Entry 3CVH (X-ray diffraction, 2.90 A resolution); this record covers chains A and B of the 5 polymer chains in the assembly.

== Chain A ==
Molecule: H-2 class I histocompatibility antigen, K-B alpha chain
Source organism: Mus musculus
Notes: fragment: sequence database residues 21-295
UniProt: P01901 (HA1B_MOUSE); residues 1-274 here correspond to UniProt positions 22-295 (UniProt number = residue number + 21)
Amino-acid sequence (274 residues; numbered 1 to 274; the number before each row is that of its first residue):
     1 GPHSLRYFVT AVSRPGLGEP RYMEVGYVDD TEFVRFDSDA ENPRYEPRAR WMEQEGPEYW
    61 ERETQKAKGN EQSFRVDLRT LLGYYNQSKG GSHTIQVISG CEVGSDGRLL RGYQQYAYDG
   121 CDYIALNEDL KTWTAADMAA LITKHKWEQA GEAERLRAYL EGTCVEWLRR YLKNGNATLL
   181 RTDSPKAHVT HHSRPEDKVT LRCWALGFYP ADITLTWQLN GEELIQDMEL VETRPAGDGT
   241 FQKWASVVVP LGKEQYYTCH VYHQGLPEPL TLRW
Curated features (UniProtKB/Swiss-Prot):
  - glycosylation (N-linked (GlcNAc...) asparagine): N86, N176
Disulfides: C101-C164, C203-C259

== Chain B ==
Molecule: Beta-2-microglobulin
Source organism: Mus musculus
UniProt: P01887 (B2MG_MOUSE); residues 1-99 here correspond to UniProt positions 21-119 (UniProt number = residue number + 20)
Amino-acid sequence (99 residues; row label = number of the first residue in the row):
     1 IQKTPQIQVY SRHPPENGKP NILNCYVTQF HPPHIEIQML KNGKKIPKVE MSDMSFSKDW
    61 SFYILAHTEF TPTETDTYAC RVKHDSMAEP KTVYWDRDM
Disulfides: C25-C80

== Interface between chain A and chain B ==
Pairs across the interface (50; chain A residue first):
  R6(A) - K58(B)
  F8(A) - F56(B)
  V9(A) - F56(B)
  V12(A) - P33(B)  hydrophobic
  M23(A) - M54(B)
  Y27(A) - S55(B)
  R35(A) - D53(B)
  R35(A) - M54(B)  hydrogen bond (side chain-backbone)
  R35(A) - S55(B)
  R48(A) - D53(B)  salt bridge
  T94(A) - P33(B)
  Q96(A) - H31(B)  hydrogen bond
  Q96(A) - F56(B)
  Q96(A) - W60(B)  hydrogen bond (side chain-backbone)
  Q96(A) - F62(B)
  V97(A) - F56(B)
  I98(A) - W60(B)  hydrophobic
  Q115(A) - W60(B)
  Y116(A) - W60(B)
  A117(A) - W60(B)
  D119(A) - I1(B)  hydrogen bond (backbone-backbone)
  D119(A) - H31(B)
  G120(A) - H31(B)
  G120(A) - W60(B)
  C121(A) - I1(B)  hydrophobic
  D122(A) - W60(B)  hydrogen bond
  H192(A) - D98(B)  salt bridge
  R202(A) - D98(B)  hydrogen bond (side chain-backbone)
  R202(A) - M99(B)  hydrogen bond
  W204(A) - D98(B)
  W204(A) - M99(B)
  V231(A) - Q8(B)
  E232(A) - Q8(B)  hydrogen bond (backbone-side chain)
  T233(A) - Y26(B)
  R234(A) - Q8(B)  hydrogen bond
  R234(A) - Y10(B)
  R234(A) - Y26(B)
  R234(A) - M99(B)  hydrogen bond (side chain-backbone)
  P235(A) - Y10(B)  hydrogen bond (backbone-side chain)
  P235(A) - N24(B)
  P235(A) - Y26(B)
  A236(A) - R12(B)  hydrogen bond (backbone-side chain)
  A236(A) - N24(B)  hydrogen bond (backbone-side chain)
  G237(A) - R12(B)  hydrogen bond (backbone-side chain)
  G237(A) - L65(B)
  D238(A) - R12(B)
  Q242(A) - Y10(B)
  Q242(A) - S11(B)  hydrogen bond (side chain-backbone)
  Q242(A) - R12(B)  hydrogen bond (side chain-backbone)
  W244(A) - M99(B)  hydrogen bond (side chain-backbone)
Also at the interface, not in a pair above, chain A (36 interface residues in all): T10, E32, L206, E229
Also at the interface, not in a pair above, chain B (22 interface residues in all): P14, S57, Y63

== In short ==
The interface between chain A and chain B involves 36 residues on one side and 22 on the other, with 17
hydrogen bonds and 2 salt bridges. Among the polar pairs are R48(A)-D53(B), H192(A)-D98(B) and R35(A)-M54(B).
Chain A is H-2 class I histocompatibility antigen, K-B alpha chain and chain B is Beta-2-microglobulin, both
from Mus musculus; the structure, How TCR-like antibody recognizes MHC-bound peptide, was determined by X-ray
diffraction, deposited together with 3CVI.
